1UM9 - chains A and C of the 4 polymer chains in the assembly; structure by X-ray diffraction, 2.20 A resolution.

# Chain A (and C)
Protein: 2-oxo acid dehydrogenase alpha subunit
From: Thermus thermophilus
Notes: EC 1.2.4.4; chain C of this document is another copy of the same molecule, construct and numbering; everything in this record applies to it too
Reference sequence: P84129 (P84129_THETH); residue numbers follow UniProt; this construct covers 1-367
Sequence (367 residues; numbered 1 to 367; the number before each row is that of its first residue):
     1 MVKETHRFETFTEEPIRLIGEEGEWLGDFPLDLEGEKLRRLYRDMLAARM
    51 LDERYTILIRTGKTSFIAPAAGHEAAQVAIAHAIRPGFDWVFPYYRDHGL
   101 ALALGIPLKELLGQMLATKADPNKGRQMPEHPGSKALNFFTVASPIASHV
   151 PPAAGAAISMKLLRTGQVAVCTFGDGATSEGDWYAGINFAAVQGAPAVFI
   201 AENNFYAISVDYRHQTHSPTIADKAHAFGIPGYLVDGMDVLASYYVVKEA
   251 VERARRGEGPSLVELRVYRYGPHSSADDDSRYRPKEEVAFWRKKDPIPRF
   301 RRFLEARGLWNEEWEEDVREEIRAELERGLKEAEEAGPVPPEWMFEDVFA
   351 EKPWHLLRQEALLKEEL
Unresolved in the structure: 1-5, 206-218, 274-291 (chain C: 1-6, 206-218, 279-291)

# How chain A and chain C interact
Pairs across the interface (22):
  Thr-178(A) with Tyr-184(C), hydrogen bond (backbone-side chain)
  Ser-179(A) with Tyr-184(C); Ala-185(C); Asn-188(C)
  Glu-180(A) with Tyr-184(C)
  Gly-181(A) with Gly-181(C)
  Trp-183(A) with Tyr-184(C)
  Tyr-184(A) with Thr-178(C), hydrogen bond (side chain-backbone); Ser-179(C); Glu-180(C); Trp-183(C); Tyr-184(C), hydrophobic; Lys-224(C), hydrogen bond
  Asn-188(A) with Ser-179(C)
  Pro-219(A) with Phe-228(C)
  Lys-224(A) with Tyr-184(C), hydrogen bond; Asn-188(C); Ala-227(C), hydrogen bond (side chain-backbone)
  His-226(A) with His-226(C)
  Ala-227(A) with Lys-224(C), hydrogen bond (backbone-side chain); Ala-227(C), hydrophobic
  Phe-228(A) with Pro-219(C)
Also at the interface, not in a pair above, chain A (15 interface residues in all): Ala-185, Asp-223, Gly-229
Also at the interface, not in a pair above, chain C (15 interface residues in all): Asp-223, Gly-229

# In short
Chain A and chain C each contribute 15 residues to their interface, with 6 hydrogen bonds. Among the polar
pairs are Thr-178(A)/Tyr-184(C), Tyr-184(A)/Lys-224(C) and Lys-224(A)/Ala-227(C).
Chain A and chain C are both 2-oxo acid dehydrogenase alpha subunit (Thermus thermophilus); the structure,
branched-chain 2-oxo acid dehydrogenase (E1) from Thermus thermophilus HB8 in apo-form, was determined by
X-ray diffraction, deposited together with 1UMB, 1UMC and 1UMD.
